5LU0 - chains C and F of the 6 polymer chains in the assembly; structure by X-ray diffraction, 1.73 A resolution.

== Chain C (and F) ==
Protein: Purine nucleoside phosphorylase DeoD-type
From: Helicobacter pylori
Notes: EC 2.4.2.1; chain F of this document is another copy of the same molecule, construct and numbering; everything in this record applies to it too
Reference sequence: I9S9Z7 (I9S9Z7_HELPX); numbering as in UniProt (aligned over 1-233)
Chain sequence (233 residues; each row starts with the number of its first residue):
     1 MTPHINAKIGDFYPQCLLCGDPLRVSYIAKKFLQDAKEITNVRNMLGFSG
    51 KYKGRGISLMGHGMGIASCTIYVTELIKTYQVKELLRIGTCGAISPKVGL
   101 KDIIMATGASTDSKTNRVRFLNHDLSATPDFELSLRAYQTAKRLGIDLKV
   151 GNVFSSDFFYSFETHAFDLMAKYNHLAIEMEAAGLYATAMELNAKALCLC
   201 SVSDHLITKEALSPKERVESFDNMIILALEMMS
Construct notes: conflict Arg55 (Lys in I9S9Z7), Gln81 (His in I9S9Z7)

== How chain C and chain F interact ==
Contacting residue pairs (65; chain C residue first):
  Pro3(C) - Tyr160(F)
  His4(C) - Met64(F)
  His4(C) - Phe159(F)
  Gly20(C) - Arg43(F)
  Asp21(C) - Arg43(F)
  Pro22(C) - Arg43(F)
  Pro22(C) - Asn44(F)
  Leu23(C) - Asn41(F)
  Leu23(C) - Arg43(F)
  Leu23(C) - Asn44(F)
  Asn41(C) - Leu23(F)
  Arg43(C) - Gly20(F)
  Arg43(C) - Asp21(F)
  Arg43(C) - Pro22(F)
  Arg43(C) - Met64(F)
  Asn44(C) - Pro22(F)
  Asn44(C) - Leu23(F)
  Asn44(C) - Asn44(F)  hydrogen bond (side chain-backbone)
  Asn44(C) - Leu46(F)
  Met64(C) - His4(F)
  Met64(C) - Arg43(F)
  Met64(C) - Met64(F)
  Met64(C) - Ser68(F)
  Met64(C) - Ile71(F)  hydrophobic
  Met64(C) - Tyr72(F)
  Gly65(C) - Ala67(F)
  Ala67(C) - Gly65(F)
  Ala67(C) - Asp157(F)
  Ala67(C) - Met180(F)  hydrophobic
  Ser68(C) - Met64(F)
  Ile71(C) - Met64(F)  hydrophobic
  Ile71(C) - Phe159(F)  hydrophobic
  Tyr72(C) - Met64(F)
  Thr74(C) - Tyr160(F)
  Glu75(C) - Tyr160(F)  hydrogen bond
  Thr90(C) - Arg43(F)
  Asp112(C) - Lys114(F)
  Lys114(C) - Asp112(F)
  Lys114(C) - Lys114(F)
  Lys114(C) - Arg117(F)
  Thr115(C) - Asp157(F)
  Thr115(C) - Phe158(F)
  Arg117(C) - Lys114(F)
  Val118(C) - Phe158(F)  hydrophobic
  Arg119(C) - Phe162(F)
  Asp157(C) - Ala67(F)
  Asp157(C) - Thr115(F)
  Phe158(C) - Thr115(F)
  Phe158(C) - Val118(F)  hydrophobic
  Phe158(C) - Arg119(F)
  Phe159(C) - Pro3(F)  hydrophobic
  Phe159(C) - His4(F)
  Phe159(C) - Ile71(F)  hydrophobic
  Tyr160(C) - Pro3(F)
  Tyr160(C) - Thr74(F)
  Tyr160(C) - Glu75(F)  hydrogen bond
  Phe162(C) - Arg119(F)
  Phe162(C) - Glu191(F)
  Glu163(C) - Val118(F)
  Met180(C) - Ile71(F)  hydrophobic
  Glu191(C) - Phe162(F)
  Pro214(C) - Thr2(F)
  Pro214(C) - Pro3(F)
  Pro214(C) - Val42(F)  hydrophobic
  Arg217(C) - Pro3(F)
Also at the interface, not in a pair above, chain C (37 interface residues in all): Arg24, Leu46, Ser113
Also at the interface, not in a pair above, chain F (36 interface residues in all): Met1, Ser113, Glu163

== Summary ==
37 residues of chain C face 36 of chain F across their interface, with 3 hydrogen bonds. Polar contacts
include Asn44(C)-Asn44(F) and Glu75(C)-Tyr160(F).
Chain C and chain F are both Purine nucleoside phosphorylase DeoD-type (Helicobacter pylori); the structure,
Crystal structure of H. pylori referent strain in complex with PO4, was determined by X-ray diffraction (same
publication as 6F4W, 6F4X, 6F52, 6F5A and 6F5I).
